Entry 3SYP (X-ray diffraction, 3.12 A resolution); this record covers chain A.

Chain A:
Protein: G protein-activated inward rectifier potassium channel 2
Organism: Mus musculus
UniProt: P48542 (IRK6_MOUSE); residues 52-380 here = UniProt positions 52-380
Sequence (340 residues; numbered 50 to 389; the number before each row is that of its first residue):
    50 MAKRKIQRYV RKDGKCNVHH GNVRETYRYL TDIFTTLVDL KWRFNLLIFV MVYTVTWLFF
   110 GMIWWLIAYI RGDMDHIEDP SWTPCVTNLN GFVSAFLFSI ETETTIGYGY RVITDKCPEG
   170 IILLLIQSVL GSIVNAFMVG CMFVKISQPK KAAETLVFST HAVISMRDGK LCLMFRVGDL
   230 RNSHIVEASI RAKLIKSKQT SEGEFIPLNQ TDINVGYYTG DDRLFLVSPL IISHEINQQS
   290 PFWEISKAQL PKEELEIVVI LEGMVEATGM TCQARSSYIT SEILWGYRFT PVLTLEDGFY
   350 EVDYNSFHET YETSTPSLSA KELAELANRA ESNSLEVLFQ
Not modelled in the structure: 50-54, 70-75, 118-133, 382-389
Sequence notes: expression tag (50-51, 381-389); engineered mutation A201 (Arg in P48542)
Disulfide bonds: C134-C166
Bound ions: K+ site 1: T154, I155; K+ site 2 near T154 (its only coordinating residue here); K+ site 3 near I155 (its only coordinating residue here); K+ site 4 near G156 (its only coordinating residue here)
Swiss-Prot annotation at these positions:
  - motif: T154 to Y159 (Selectivity filter)
  - site: N184 (Role in the control of polyamine-mediated channel gating and in the blocking by intracellular magnesium)
  - natural variant: G156 (G156S: In wv), M313 (I313M: this construct carries the variant), L344 (M344L: this construct carries the variant)
What the authors report for this chain:
  - conformationally variable residues (side-chain flip): Y58, V67, H233, V235 to A237, L257, L273, V276, M313, G318, M319, T320

In short:
T154 and I155 coordinate K+ site 1. The paper reports conformational variability at Y58, V67 and H233 among
others.
Chain A is G protein-activated inward rectifier potassium channel 2 (Mus musculus); the structure, Crystal
structure of the G protein-gated inward rectifier K+ channel GIRK2 (Kir3.2) R201A mutant, was determined by
X-ray diffraction (same publication as 3SYA, 3SYC, 3SYO and 3SYQ).
